Entry 3BP7 (X-ray diffraction, 1.80 A resolution); this record covers chains A and B of the 3 polymer chains in the assembly.

# Chain A
Name: HLA class I histocompatibility antigen, B-27 alpha chain
Organism: Homo sapiens
Notes: fragment: HLA-B*2709 extracellular domain
Reference sequence: P03989 (1B27_HUMAN); residues 1-276 here correspond to UniProt positions 25-300 (UniProt number = residue number + 24)
Sequence (276 residues; numbered 1 to 276; the number before each row is that of its first residue):
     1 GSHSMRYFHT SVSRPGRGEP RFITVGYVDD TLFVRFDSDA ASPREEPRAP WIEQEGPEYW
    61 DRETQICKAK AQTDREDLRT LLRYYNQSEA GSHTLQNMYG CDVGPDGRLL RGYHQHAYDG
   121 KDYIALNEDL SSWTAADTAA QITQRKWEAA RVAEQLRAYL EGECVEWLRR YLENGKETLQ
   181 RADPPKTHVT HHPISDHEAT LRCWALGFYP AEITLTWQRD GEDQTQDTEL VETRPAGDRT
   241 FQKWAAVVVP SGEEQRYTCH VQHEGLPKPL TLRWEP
Cystine bridges: C101-C164, C203-C259
What the authors report for this chain:
  - contacts within the chain: R62-E163 (water-mediated contact)

# Chain B
Name: Beta-2-microglobulin
Organism: Homo sapiens
Reference sequence: P61769 (B2MG_HUMAN); residues 1-99 here correspond to UniProt positions 21-119 (UniProt number = residue number + 20)
Sequence (100 residues; each row starts with the number of its first residue; numbering starts at 0):
     0 MIQRTPKIQV YSRHPAENGK SNFLNCYVSG FHPSDIEVDL LKNGERIEKV EHSDLSFSKD
    60 WSFYLLYYTE FTPTEKDEYA CRVNHVTLSQ PKIVKWDRDM
Sequence notes: initiating methionine (0)
Cystine bridges: C25-C80
Curated features (UniProtKB/Swiss-Prot):
  - modified residue: Q2 (Pyrrolidone carboxylic acid)
  - glycosylation: I1 (N-linked (Glc) (glycation) isoleucine), K19 (N-linked (Glc) (glycation) lysine), K41 (N-linked (Glc) (glycation) lysine), K48 (N-linked (Glc) (glycation) lysine), K58 (N-linked (Glc) (glycation) lysine), K91 (N-linked (Glc) (glycation) lysine), K94 (N-linked (Glc) (glycation) lysine)

# How chain A and chain B interact
Pairs across the interface - 52 pairs, chain A then chain B:
  F8(A) - S55(B)
  F8(A) - F56(B)
  H9(A) - F56(B)
  T10(A) - L54(B)
  T10(A) - F56(B)
  T10(A) - F62(B)
  V12(A) - S33(B)
  I23(A) - L54(B)
  V25(A) - D53(B)
  V25(A) - S55(B)
  Y27(A) - S55(B)
  Y27(A) - Y63(B)  hydrogen bond
  R35(A) - D53(B)  salt bridge
  T94(A) - H31(B)
  T94(A) - F62(B)
  Q96(A) - F56(B)
  Q96(A) - W60(B)  hydrogen bond (side chain-backbone)
  Q96(A) - F62(B)
  N97(A) - F56(B)
  Q115(A) - W60(B)
  H116(A) - W60(B)
  A117(A) - W60(B)  hydrophobic
  D119(A) - M0(B)
  D119(A) - I1(B)
  D119(A) - H31(B)
  G120(A) - H31(B)
  D122(A) - W60(B)  hydrogen bond
  H192(A) - D98(B)  salt bridge
  R202(A) - D98(B)  hydrogen bond (side chain-backbone)
  R202(A) - M99(B)
  W204(A) - D98(B)
  W204(A) - M99(B)
  V231(A) - Q8(B)
  E232(A) - Q8(B)  hydrogen bond (backbone-side chain)
  E232(A) - Y26(B)  hydrogen bond
  E232(A) - S28(B)  hydrogen bond
  T233(A) - Y26(B)
  R234(A) - Q8(B)  hydrogen bond
  R234(A) - Y10(B)
  R234(A) - M99(B)  hydrogen bond (side chain-backbone)
  P235(A) - Y10(B)  hydrogen bond (backbone-side chain)
  P235(A) - N24(B)
  P235(A) - Y26(B)
  P235(A) - L65(B)  hydrophobic
  A236(A) - R12(B)  hydrogen bond (backbone-side chain)
  A236(A) - N24(B)  hydrogen bond (backbone-side chain)
  G237(A) - R12(B)  hydrogen bond (backbone-side chain)
  D238(A) - R12(B)
  Q242(A) - Y10(B)
  Q242(A) - S11(B)  hydrogen bond (side chain-backbone)
  Q242(A) - R12(B)  hydrogen bond (side chain-backbone)
  W244(A) - M99(B)  hydrogen bond (side chain-backbone)
Also at the interface, not in a pair above, chain A (35 interface residues in all): S92, H93, M98, K121, L206
Also at the interface, not in a pair above, chain B (26 interface residues in all): K6, H13, P14, D34, R97

# Summary
The interface between chain A and chain B involves 35 residues on one side and 26 on the other; the contacts
include 16 hydrogen bonds and 2 salt bridges. Polar pairs include R35(A)-D53(B), H192(A)-D98(B) and
Y27(A)-Y63(B). From the paper: contacts within the chain involving R62(A) and E163(A).
Here chain A is HLA class I histocompatibility antigen, B-27 alpha chain and chain B is Beta-2-microglobulin,
both from Homo sapiens. Entry 3BP7 (The high resolution crystal structure of HLA-B*2709 in complex with a
Cathepsin A signal sequence peptide ...) was determined by X-ray diffraction together with 3BVN, 3BXN and 3BP4
from the same study.
